6GJ7 - chain A; structure by X-ray diffraction, 1.67 A resolution.

Chain A:
Protein: GTPase KRas
Organism: Homo sapiens
Reference sequence: P01116 (RASK_HUMAN), isoform P01116-2; residue numbers follow UniProt; this construct covers 1-169
Sequence (170 residues; row label = number of the first residue in the row; numbering starts at 0):
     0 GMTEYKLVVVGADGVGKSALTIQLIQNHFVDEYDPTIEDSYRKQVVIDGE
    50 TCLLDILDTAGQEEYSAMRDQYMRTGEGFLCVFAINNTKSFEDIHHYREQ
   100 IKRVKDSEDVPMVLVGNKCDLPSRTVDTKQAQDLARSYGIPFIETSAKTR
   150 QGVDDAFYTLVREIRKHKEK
Disordered / not traced: 0, 167-169
Differences from the reference sequence: expression tag (0); engineered mutation D12 (Gly in P01116)
Swiss-Prot annotation at these positions:
  - motif: Y32 to Y40 (Effector region)
  - binding site (GTP): G10, A11, G13 to A18, V29 to T35, A59, G60, N116 to D119
  - modified residue: M1 (N-acetylmethionine), T2 (N-acetylthreonine), K104 (N6-acetyllysine)
  - glycosylation: T35 (Microbial infection: O-linked (Glc) threonine)
  - natural variant: K5 (K5E: In NS3; K5N: In GASC), G10 (G10GG: In AML), D12 (G12D: In GASC, JMML and SFM; this construct carries the variant), G13 (G13D: In GASC, JMML and OES; G13R: In pylocytic astrocytoma), V14 (V14I: In NS3), L19 (L19F: In OES), Q22 (Q22E: In CFC2; Q22R: In NS3), P34 (P34L: In NS3; P34Q: In NS3; P34R: In CFC2), I36 (I36M: In NS3), T58 (T58I: In NS3), A59 (A59T: In GASC), G60 (G60R: In CFC2; G60S: In NS3), 8 further natural variant entries in UniProt
  - mutagenesis: D38 (D38A: Decreased interaction with MAPKAP1/SIN1), Y40 (Y40A: Decreased interaction with MAPKAP1/SIN1), Q61 (Q61L: Promotes GTP binding)
Metal / ion sites: Mg2+: S17, T35 (together with GMP-PCP)
Residues lining bound ligands:
  - F0B ((3S)-5-oxidanyl-3-[2-[[[1-(phenylmethyl)indol-6-yl]methylamino]methyl]-1H-indol-3-yl]-2,3-dihydroisoindol-1-one): K5, L6, V7, E37, D38, S39, D54, L56, M67, Q70, Y71, T74, G75
  - GMP-PCP (GCP; phosphomethylphosphonic acid guanylate ester): A11, D12, G13, V14, G15, K16, S17, A18, F28, V29, D30, E31, Y32, D33, P34, T35, T58, A59, G60, Q61, N116, K117, D119, L120, S145, A146, K147
What the authors report for this chain:
  - binding site for F0B: E37
  - conformationally variable residues (side-chain flip): E37

In short:
Bound to chain A: GMP-PCP and compound F0B. S17 and T35 coordinate Mg2+. Curated annotation (UniProt) lists 21
GTP-binding residues and 3 mutagenesis sites. The paper reports a binding site for F0B at E37; conformational
variability at E37.
Chain A is GTPase KRas (Homo sapiens); the structure, Crystal structure of kras G12D (gppcp) in complex with
22, was determined by X-ray diffraction (same publication as 6GJ5, 6GJ6 and 6GJ8).
